Entry 7R2K (electron microscopy, 3.30 A resolution); this record covers chains K and S of the 24 polymer chains in the assembly.

== Chain K ==
Molecule: Cas7a
From: Pyrococcus furiosus DSM 3638
UniProtKB: Q8U333 (Q8U333_PYRFU); residue numbers follow UniProt; this construct covers 1-336
Amino-acid sequence (336 residues; row label = number of the first residue in the row):
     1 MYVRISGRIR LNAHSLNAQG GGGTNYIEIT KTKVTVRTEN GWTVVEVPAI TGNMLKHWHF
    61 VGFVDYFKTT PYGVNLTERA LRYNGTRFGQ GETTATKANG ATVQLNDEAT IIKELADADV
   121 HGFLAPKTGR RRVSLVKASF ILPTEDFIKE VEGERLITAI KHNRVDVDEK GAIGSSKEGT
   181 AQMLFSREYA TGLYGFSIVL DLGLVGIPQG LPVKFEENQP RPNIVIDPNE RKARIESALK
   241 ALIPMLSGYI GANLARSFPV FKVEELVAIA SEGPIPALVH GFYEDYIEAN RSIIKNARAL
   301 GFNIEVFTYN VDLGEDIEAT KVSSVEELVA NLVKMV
Disordered / not traced: 336

== Chain S ==
Molecule: Type I-A CRISPR-associated protein Cas5
From: Pyrococcus furiosus DSM 3638
UniProtKB: A0A5C0XNV9 (A0A5C0XNV9_PYRFU); aligned to UniProt positions 1-256 over residues 1-256 (the alignment contains insertions or deletions, so no single offset holds)
Amino-acid sequence (256 residues; row label = number of the first residue in the row):
     1 MDILLVCLRF PFFSVAKRSY QVRTSFLLPP PSALKGALAK GLILLKPEKY ASSSLDEAAL
    61 KAIKEIESKL VDIKAVSVAP LSPLIRNAFL LKRLRNLESG SNAEKSDAMR REYTFTRELL
   121 VAYIFKNLTQ EEKNLYLKAA MLIDVIGDTE SLATPVWASF VKPEDKKAPL AFSAPYTEIY
   181 SLLSSKIQAK GKIRMYIEKM RVSPEYSKTK GPQEEIFYLP IEERRYKRIV YYARIYPPEV
   241 EKALTVDGEV LGIWIP
Disordered / not traced: 183-193, 208-212

== Chain K / chain S interface ==
Pairs across the interface (70):
  Q19(K) - L90(S)
  G20(K) - L90(S)
  T30(K) - F89(S)
  K31(K) - F89(S)
  T32(K) - F12(S)
  T32(K) - N87(S)
  T32(K) - F89(S)
  K33(K) - I85(S)
  K33(K) - F115(S)
  K33(K) - I229(S)
  V34(K) - I85(S)
  V34(K) - F115(S)  hydrophobic
  T35(K) - P83(S)
  T35(K) - I85(S)
  T35(K) - F115(S)
  W42(K) - P83(S)  hydrophobic
  W42(K) - R224(S)
  W42(K) - Y231(S)
  T43(K) - K227(S)
  V44(K) - K227(S)
  V44(K) - I229(S)  hydrophobic
  T51(K) - L91(S)
  G52(K) - E150(S)
  N53(K) - L91(S)
  N53(K) - E150(S)  hydrogen bond (backbone-side chain)
  R79(K) - A103(S)
  R79(K) - E104(S)  salt bridge
  R82(K) - E104(S)  salt bridge
  N84(K) - E104(S)  hydrogen bond
  T86(K) - L94(S)
  T86(K) - N96(S)  hydrogen bond
  T86(K) - A103(S)
  Q90(K) - N96(S)
  Q90(K) - L97(S)  hydrogen bond (side chain-backbone)
  Q90(K) - E98(S)
  P126(K) - L97(S)  hydrophobic
  R131(K) - L55(S)
  K137(K) - D144(S)
  K137(K) - L152(S)
  A138(K) - E150(S)
  A138(K) - L152(S)
  S139(K) - E150(S)
  S139(K) - L152(S)
  F140(K) - F12(S)  hydrophobic
  F140(K) - F89(S)  hydrophobic
  F140(K) - Y113(S)
  L142(K) - F12(S)  hydrophobic
  E145(K) - R117(S)  salt bridge
  G210(K) - S52(S)
  G210(K) - S53(S)
  L211(K) - S53(S)
  P274(K) - L142(S)  hydrophobic
  I275(K) - L142(S)
  P276(K) - L142(S)
  A277(K) - T154(S)
  L278(K) - T154(S)
  V279(K) - T154(S)
  H280(K) - P11(S)
  F282(K) - F115(S)  hydrophobic
  F282(K) - R117(S)
  Y283(K) - R9(S)
  Y283(K) - F10(S)  hydrogen bond (side chain-backbone)
  Y283(K) - P11(S)
  Y283(K) - R117(S)  hydrogen bond (side chain-backbone)
  A289(K) - R9(S)
  I293(K) - V156(S)  hydrophobic
  L300(K) - K138(S)
  L300(K) - M141(S)  hydrophobic
  F302(K) - K138(S)
  F302(K) - M141(S)  hydrophobic
Also at the interface, not in a pair above, chain K (53 interface residues in all): G41, A49, K56, E92, L124, S197, V199, D201, Q209, P212, N296
Also at the interface, not in a pair above, chain S (45 interface residues in all): A51, R86, A88, R93, S99, T116, T149, A153, P155, Y226, R228

== Overview ==
53 residues of chain K face 45 of chain S across their interface, with 6 hydrogen bonds and 3 salt bridges.
Polar pairs include R79(K)-E104(S), R82(K)-E104(S) and E145(K)-R117(S).
Here chain K is Cas7a and chain S is Type I-A CRISPR-associated protein Cas5, both from Pyrococcus furiosus
DSM 3638. Entry 7R2K (elongated Cascade complex from type I-A CRISPR-Cas system) was determined by electron
microscopy.
